Entry 4L6T (X-ray diffraction, 1.86 A resolution); this record covers chains A and B of the 6 polymer chains in the assembly.

[Chain A]
Protein: ECXA
Source organism: Escherichia coli
Notes: EC 3.4.24.-
Reference sequence: Q8GAV4 (Q8GAV4_ECOLX); aligned to UniProt positions 21-284 over residues 21-284 (the alignment contains insertions or deletions, so no single offset holds)
Chain sequence (266 residues; row label = number of the first residue in the row):
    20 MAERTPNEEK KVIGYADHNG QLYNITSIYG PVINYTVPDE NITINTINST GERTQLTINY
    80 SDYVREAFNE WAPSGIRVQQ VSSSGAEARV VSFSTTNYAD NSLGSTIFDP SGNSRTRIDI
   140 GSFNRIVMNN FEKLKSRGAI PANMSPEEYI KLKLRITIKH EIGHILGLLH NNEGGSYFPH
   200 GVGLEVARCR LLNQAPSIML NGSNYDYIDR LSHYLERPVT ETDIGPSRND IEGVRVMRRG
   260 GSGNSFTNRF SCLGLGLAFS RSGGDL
Disordered / not traced: 20, 68-71, 103-107, 279-285
Sequence notes: initiating methionine (20)
Disulfides: Cys-208/Cys-271
Bound ions: Zn2+: His-179, His-183, His-189
Reported in the primary citation:
  - Zn2+ coordination: His-189
  - catalytic residues: Glu-180 (proposed by the authors, not directly observed)

[Chain B]
Protein: ECXB
Source organism: Escherichia coli
Reference sequence: Q8GAV3 (Q8GAV3_ECOLX); residues 23-125 here = UniProt positions 23-125
Chain sequence (112 residues; each row starts with the number of its first residue):
    22 MTPQNITDLC NEYQNTMIYS LNKEIATYTE SLAGKREMVI ISFSNGATFQ VEVPGSQHLE
    82 SQKRPLERMK DTLRAAYFTG IKISKLCAWT NKSPNSIAAI ELSNLEHHHH HH
Disordered / not traced: 127-133
Sequence notes: initiating methionine (22); expression tag (126-133)
Disulfides: Cys-31/Cys-108

[How chain A and chain B interact]
Residue-residue contacts - 6 pairs, chain A then chain B:
  Gly-273(A) / Thr-100(B)
  Leu-274(A) / Thr-100(B)
  Leu-276(A) / Arg-95(B)
  Leu-276(A) / Ala-96(B)  hydrophobic
  Leu-276(A) / Phe-99(B)  hydrophobic
  Ala-277(A) / Ala-96(B)
The authors on this interface:
  - interface residues, chain B: Ala-96(B), Phe-99(B)

[Summary]
Chain A and chain B each contribute 4 residues to their interface. His-179(A), His-183(A) and His-189(A) form
the Zn2+ site. The paper reports the catalytic residue Glu-180(A); interface residues Ala-96(B) and Phe-99(B).
Here chain A is ECXA and chain B is ECXB, both from Escherichia coli. Entry 4L6T (GM1 bound form of the ECX
AB5 holotoxin) was determined by X-ray diffraction (same publication as 4L63).
